2C7Q - chains A and D of the 3 polymer chains in the assembly; structure by X-ray diffraction, 1.85 A resolution.

Chain A:
Name: Modification methylase hhai
From: Haemophilus haemolyticus
Notes: EC 2.1.1.37
UniProtKB: P05102 (MTH1_HAEHA); residue numbers follow UniProt; this construct covers 1-327
Sequence (327 residues; each row starts with the number of its first residue):
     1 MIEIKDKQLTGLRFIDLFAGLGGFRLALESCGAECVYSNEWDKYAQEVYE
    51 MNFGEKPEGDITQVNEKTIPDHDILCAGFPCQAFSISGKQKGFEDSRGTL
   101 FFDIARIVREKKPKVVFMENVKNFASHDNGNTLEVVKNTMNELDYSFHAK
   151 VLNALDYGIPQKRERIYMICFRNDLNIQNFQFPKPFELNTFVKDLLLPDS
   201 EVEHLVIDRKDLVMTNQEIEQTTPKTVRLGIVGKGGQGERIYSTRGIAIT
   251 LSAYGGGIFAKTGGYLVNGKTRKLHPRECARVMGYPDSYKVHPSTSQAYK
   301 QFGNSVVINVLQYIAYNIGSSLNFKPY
UniProt features mapped onto this chain:
  - active site: Cys-81
  - mutagenesis: Cys-81 (C81G: Cells die, loss of methyltransferase activity, binds DNA about 3-fold more tightly ...), Gln-237 (Q237X: Decrease in enzyme activity due to 98%-99% loss of DNA-binding activity. No change in substrate specificity)

Chain D:
Molecule: 13-nt DNA strand
Sequence (13 nucleotides; numbered 421 to 433; the number before each row is that of its first residue):
   421 TGTCAGCGCCGCC
Not modelled in the structure: 421

Chain A / chain D interface:
Residue-residue contacts (46):
  Gly-78(A) / DC427(D)  base contact
  Phe-79(A) / DC427(D)  hydrogen bond to the base
  Cys-81(A) / DC427(D)  base contact
  Gln-82(A) / DG428(D)  phosphate contact
  Gln-82(A) / DC429(D)  phosphate contact
  Ser-85(A) / DG426(D)  phosphate contact
  Ser-85(A) / DC427(D)  hydrogen bond to the phosphate
  Ser-85(A) / DG428(D)  sugar contact
  Ile-86(A) / DG426(D)  hydrogen bond to the base
  Ser-87(A) / DG426(D)  base contact
  Ser-87(A) / DG428(D)  hydrogen bond to the sugar
  Gly-88(A) / DG428(D)  hydrogen bond to the sugar
  Lys-89(A) / DC429(D)  phosphate contact
  Lys-89(A) / DC430(D)  salt bridge to the phosphate
  Arg-97(A) / DC429(D)  salt bridge to the phosphate
  Glu-119(A) / DC427(D)  hydrogen bond to the base
  Asn-120(A) / DC427(D)  base contact
  Val-121(A) / DC427(D)  phosphate contact
  Lys-162(A) / DA425(D)  hydrogen bond to the phosphate
  Lys-162(A) / DG426(D)  salt bridge to the phosphate
  Arg-163(A) / DC427(D)  hydrogen bond to the base
  Arg-165(A) / DC427(D)  salt bridge to the phosphate
  Thr-226(A) / DA425(D)  sugar contact
  Arg-228(A) / DC424(D)  sugar contact
  Arg-228(A) / DA425(D)  salt bridge to the phosphate
  Gln-237(A) / DG426(D)  base contact
  Gln-237(A) / DG428(D)  hydrogen bond to the base
  Arg-240(A) / DA425(D)  base contact
  Arg-240(A) / DG426(D)  hydrogen bond to the base
  Tyr-242(A) / DA425(D)  hydrogen bond to the phosphate
  Ile-249(A) / DG426(D)  phosphate contact
  Thr-250(A) / DG426(D)  hydrogen bond to the phosphate
  Thr-250(A) / DC427(D)  phosphate contact
  Ser-252(A) / DC427(D)  phosphate contact
  Ser-252(A) / DG428(D)  phosphate contact
  Ala-253(A) / DC427(D)  hydrogen bond to the phosphate
  Ala-253(A) / DG428(D)  hydrogen bond to the phosphate
  Tyr-254(A) / DG428(D)  hydrogen bond to the phosphate
  Tyr-254(A) / DC429(D)  hydrogen bond to the base
  Gly-255(A) / DG428(D)  base contact
  Gly-255(A) / DC429(D)  base contact
  Gly-256(A) / DG428(D)  hydrogen bond to the base
  Gly-256(A) / DC429(D)  base contact
  Gly-303(A) / DC427(D)  sugar contact
  Asn-304(A) / DC427(D)  sugar contact
  Ser-305(A) / DC427(D)  base contact
Also at the interface, not in a pair above, chain A (33 interface residues in all): Pro-80, Leu-251

Overview:
The interface between chain A and chain D involves 33 residues on one side and 7 on the other, with 17
hydrogen bonds and 5 salt bridges. Polar contacts include Phe-79(A)/DC427(D), Ile-86(A)/DG426(D) and
Glu-119(A)/DC427(D).
Chain A is Modification methylase hhai (Haemophilus haemolyticus) and chain D is a 13-nt DNA strand; the
structure, HhaI DNA methyltransferase complex with oligonucleotide containing 2- aminopurine outside the
recognition sequence (paired with G) ..., was determined by X-ray diffraction together with 2C7O, 2C7P and
2C7R from the same study.
